Entry 5FXU (X-ray diffraction, 2.28 A resolution); this record covers chain A.

# Chain A
Protein: Envelope polyprotein
Source organism: Puumala orthohantavirus
Notes: fragment: ectodomain
Reference sequence: Q9WJ31 (Q9WJ31_9VIRU); numbering as in UniProt (aligned over 29-383)
Amino-acid sequence (367 residues; numbered 26 to 392; the number before each row is that of its first residue):
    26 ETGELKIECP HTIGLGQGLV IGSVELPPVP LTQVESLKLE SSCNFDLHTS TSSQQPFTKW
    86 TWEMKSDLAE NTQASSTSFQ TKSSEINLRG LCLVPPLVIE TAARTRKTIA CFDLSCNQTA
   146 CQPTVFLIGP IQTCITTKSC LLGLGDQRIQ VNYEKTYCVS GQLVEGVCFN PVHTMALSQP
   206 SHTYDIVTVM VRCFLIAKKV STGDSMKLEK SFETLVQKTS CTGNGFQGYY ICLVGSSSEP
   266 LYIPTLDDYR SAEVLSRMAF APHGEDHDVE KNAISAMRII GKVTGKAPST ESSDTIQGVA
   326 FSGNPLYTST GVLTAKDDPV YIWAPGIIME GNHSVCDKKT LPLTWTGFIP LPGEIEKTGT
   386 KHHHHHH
Unresolved in the structure: 26, 92-101, 204-208, 292-300, 382-392
Disulfides: C34-C159, C68-C165, C117-C136, C141-C146, C183-C193, C218-C257, C246-C361
Covalently attached groups: N-acetylglucosamine (NAG) linked to N142, N357
Differences from the reference sequence: expression tag (26-28, 384-392)
Reported in the primary citation:
  - post-translational modification sites: N142, N357
  - mutagenesis - D272V: abolished binding to 5A2 (citing earlier work)

# Overview
Covalently linked N-acetylglucosamine: at N142 and N357. From the paper: D272V abolishes binding to 5A2;
modification sites N142 and N357.
Chain A is Envelope polyprotein (Puumala orthohantavirus); the structure, Crystal Structure of Puumala virus
Gn glycoprotein ectodomain, was determined by X-ray diffraction together with 5FYN from the same study.
